Entry 8ABF (electron microscopy, 2.30 A resolution); this record covers chains L and S of the 20 polymer chains in the assembly.

== Chain L ==
Molecule: YALI0A14806p
From: Yarrowia lipolytica
UniProt: Q6CGY9 (Q6CGY9_YARLI); residues 1-474 here = UniProt positions 1-474
Chain sequence (474 residues; each row starts with the number of its first residue):
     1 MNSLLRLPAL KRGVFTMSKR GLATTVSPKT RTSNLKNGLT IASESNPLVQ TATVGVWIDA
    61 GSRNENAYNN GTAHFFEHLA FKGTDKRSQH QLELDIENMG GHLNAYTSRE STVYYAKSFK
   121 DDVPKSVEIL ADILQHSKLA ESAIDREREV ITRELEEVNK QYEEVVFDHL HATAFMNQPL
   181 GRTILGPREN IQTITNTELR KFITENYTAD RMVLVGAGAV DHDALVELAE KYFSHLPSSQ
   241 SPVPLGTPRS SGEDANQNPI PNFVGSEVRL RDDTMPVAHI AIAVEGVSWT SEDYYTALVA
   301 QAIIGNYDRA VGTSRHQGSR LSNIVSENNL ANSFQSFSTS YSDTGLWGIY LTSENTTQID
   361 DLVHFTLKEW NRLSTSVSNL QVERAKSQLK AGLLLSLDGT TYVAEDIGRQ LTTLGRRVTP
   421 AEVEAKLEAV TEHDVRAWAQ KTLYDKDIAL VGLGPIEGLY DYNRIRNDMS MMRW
Disordered / not traced: 1-25, 249-259
Residues lining bound ligands:
  - 1,2-diacyl-sn-glycero-3-phosphocholine (PC1): Asp445, Ser470, Met472
  - 1,2-dimyristoyl-sn-glycero-3-phosphate (XP4): Arg372, Ser376, Arg473

== Chain S ==
Molecule: Cytochrome b-c1 complex subunit 8
From: Yarrowia lipolytica
UniProt: Q6C387 (Q6C387_YARLI); residues 3-95 here correspond to UniProt positions 1-93 (UniProt number = residue number - 2)
Chain sequence (93 residues; row label = number of the first residue in the row):
     3 MGGNGHYMGW WGHMGSPPQK GIAGYTISPF AARPFAGVVH AAIFNTFRRT KNQALFVILP
    63 VSFFYYVWTQ ASEKNEWLYT KAGRHELAKA LAE
Disordered / not traced: 3-8, 94-95
Residues lining bound ligands: 1,2-diacyl-sn-glycero-3-phosphocholine (PC1): Gln55, Phe58, Val59, Val63

== How chain L and chain S interact ==
Residue-residue contacts - 37 pairs, chain L then chain S:
  Met176(L) - Ile29(S)  hydrophobic
  Gly265(L) - Ile29(S)
  Gly265(L) - Ser30(S)  hydrogen bond (backbone-backbone)
  Ser266(L) - Thr28(S)
  Ser266(L) - Ile29(S)
  Glu267(L) - Gly26(S)
  Glu267(L) - Tyr27(S)
  Glu267(L) - Thr28(S)  hydrogen bond (backbone-backbone)
  Val268(L) - Gly26(S)
  Val268(L) - Tyr27(S)  hydrophobic
  Arg269(L) - Ile24(S)
  Arg269(L) - Ala25(S)
  Arg269(L) - Gly26(S)  hydrogen bond (backbone-backbone)
  Leu270(L) - Ala25(S)  hydrophobic
  Arg271(L) - Gln21(S)
  Arg271(L) - Lys22(S)
  Arg271(L) - Ile24(S)
  Asp272(L) - Gln21(S)
  Asp272(L) - Lys22(S)
  Asp273(L) - Pro19(S)
  Asp273(L) - Pro20(S)
  Asp273(L) - Gln21(S)  hydrogen bond (side chain-backbone)
  Thr274(L) - Lys22(S)
  Thr356(L) - Gly14(S)
  Thr357(L) - His15(S)
  Asp447(L) - Ser30(S)  hydrogen bond
  Asp447(L) - Phe32(S)
  Glu457(L) - Trp12(S)
  Glu457(L) - Trp13(S)
  Glu457(L) - Gly14(S)  hydrogen bond (side chain-backbone)
  Glu457(L) - His15(S)  hydrogen bond (side chain-backbone)
  Glu457(L) - Met16(S)  hydrogen bond (side chain-backbone)
  Tyr460(L) - Trp13(S)  hydrophobic
  Tyr462(L) - Ser30(S)
  Tyr462(L) - Pro31(S)
  Asn463(L) - Pro31(S)
  Arg466(L) - Phe32(S)
Other interface residues (no listed pair), chain L (21 interface residues in all): Val264, Gly458
Other interface residues (no listed pair), chain S (21 interface residues in all): Ser18, Gly23, Ala33

== Overview ==
The chain L/chain S interface involves 21 residues from each chain; the contacts include 8 hydrogen bonds.
Polar pairs include Asp273(L)-Gln21(S), Asp447(L)-Ser30(S) and Glu457(L)-Gly14(S). Ligands of chain L:
1,2-dimyristoyl-sn-glycero-3-phosphate and 1,2-diacyl-sn-glycero-3-phosphocholine. Ligands of chain S:
1,2-diacyl-sn-glycero-3-phosphocholine.
Here chain L is YALI0A14806p and chain S is Cytochrome b-c1 complex subunit 8, both from Yarrowia lipolytica.
Entry 8ABF (Complex III2 from Yarrowia lipolytica, oxidised with ferricyanide, int-position) was determined by
electron microscopy together with 8AB6, 8AB7, 8AB8, 8AB9, 8ABA, 8ABB and 11 further entries from the same
study.
